PDB entry 5EZL | X-ray diffraction, 2.43 A resolution | chains A and B

== Chain A ==
Molecule: Fab c12
Organism: Mus musculus
Notes: antibody fragment or engineered binder
Sequence (222 residues; numbered 15 to 236; the number before each row is that of its first residue):
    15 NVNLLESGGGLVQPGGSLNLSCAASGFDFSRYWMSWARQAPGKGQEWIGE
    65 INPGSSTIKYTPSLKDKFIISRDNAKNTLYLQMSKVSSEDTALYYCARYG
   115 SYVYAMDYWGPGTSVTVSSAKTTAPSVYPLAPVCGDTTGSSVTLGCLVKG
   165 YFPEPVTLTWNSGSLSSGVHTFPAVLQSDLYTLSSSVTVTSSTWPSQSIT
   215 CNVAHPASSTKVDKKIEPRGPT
Cystine bridges: C36-C110, C160-C215
Covalent attachments: N-acetylglucosamine (NAG) linked to N33

== Chain B ==
Molecule: Fab c12
Organism: Mus musculus
Notes: antibody fragment or engineered binder
Sequence (213 residues; numbered 25 to 237; the number before each row is that of its first residue):
    25 SIVMTQTPKFLLVSAGDRITITCKASQSVRNDVAWYQQKPGQSPKLLIYF
    75 ASNRYTGVPDRFTGSGSGTDFTFTISTVQAEDLAVYFCQQGYTSPRTFGG
   125 GTKLEIKRADAAPTVSIFPPSSEQLTSGGASVVCFLNNFYPKDINVKWKI
   175 DGSERQNGVLNSWTDQDSKDSTYSMSSTLTLTKDEYERHNSYTCEATHKT
   225 STSPIVKSFNRNE
Cystine bridges: C47-C112, C158-C218

== Interface between chain A and chain B ==
Residue-residue contacts - 67 pairs, chain A then chain B:
  Q53(A) - Q62(B)  hydrogen bond
  Q59(A) - Q62(B)
  Q59(A) - P68(B)
  Q59(A) - F111(B)
  Q59(A) - F122(B)
  E60(A) - F122(B)
  W61(A) - S118(B)
  W61(A) - P119(B)  hydrophobic
  W61(A) - R120(B)
  W61(A) - F122(B)
  E64(A) - R120(B)  salt bridge
  K73(A) - S118(B)
  P76(A) - P119(B)
  Y109(A) - Q62(B)  hydrogen bond
  Y109(A) - S67(B)
  Y113(A) - R120(B)
  Y118(A) - G115(B)
  Y118(A) - R120(B)
  A119(A) - Y60(B)
  M120(A) - Y60(B)  hydrogen bond (backbone-side chain)
  M120(A) - L70(B)
  D121(A) - Y79(B)  hydrogen bond
  W123(A) - Y60(B)
  W123(A) - S67(B)
  W123(A) - P68(B)
  W123(A) - F122(B)  hydrophobic
  G124(A) - S67(B)  hydrogen bond (backbone-side chain)
  P125(A) - S67(B)
  Y142(A) - S145(B)
  Y142(A) - E147(B)
  Y142(A) - Q148(B)
  Y142(A) - S151(B)
  P143(A) - S145(B)  hydrogen bond (backbone-side chain)
  P143(A) - E147(B)
  L144(A) - F142(B)  hydrophobic
  L144(A) - V157(B)  hydrophobic
  A145(A) - F142(B)
  V147(A) - I141(B)
  V147(A) - P143(B)
  V147(A) - F233(B)  hydrophobic
  T157(A) - S140(B)
  T157(A) - F142(B)
  G159(A) - F159(B)
  L161(A) - S155(B)
  K163(A) - Q148(B)
  K163(A) - T204(B)
  H184(A) - N161(B)  hydrogen bond
  H184(A) - N162(B)
  H184(A) - S198(B)  hydrogen bond
  F186(A) - F159(B)  hydrophobic
  F186(A) - N161(B)
  F186(A) - S186(B)
  F186(A) - T188(B)
  F186(A) - S198(B)
  F186(A) - M199(B)
  F186(A) - S200(B)
  P187(A) - S186(B)  hydrogen bond (backbone-side chain)
  P187(A) - W187(B)
  V189(A) - L184(B)  hydrophobic
  S198(A) - F159(B)
  S198(A) - S200(B)  hydrogen bond
  S199(A) - F159(B)
  S200(A) - F159(B)
  S200(A) - N161(B)  hydrogen bond
  K228(A) - E147(B)  salt bridge
  R233(A) - P143(B)  hydrogen bond (side chain-backbone)
  R233(A) - P144(B)  hydrogen bond (side chain-backbone)
Interface residues without a listed pair, chain A (47 interface residues in all): A51, G58, Y74, T75, Y116, V117, V141, P146, C148, L158, S181, T185, Q191
Interface residues without a listed pair, chain B (43 interface residues in all): A58, Y73, F74, Q113, G124, S146, K193, E237

== Overview ==
47 residues of chain A and 43 residues of chain B are in contact, with 13 hydrogen bonds and 2 salt bridges.
Among the polar pairs are E64(A)-R120(B), K228(A)-E147(B) and Q53(A)-Q62(B). N-acetylglucosamine is covalently
linked to N33(A).
Here chain A is Fab c12 and chain B is Fab c12, both from Mus musculus. Entry 5EZL (Crystal Structure of Fab
of parasite invasion inhibitory antibody c1 - monoclinic form) was determined by X-ray diffraction, deposited
together with 5EZI, 5EZJ, 5EZO and 5EZN.
